6BL4 - chains A and B; structure by X-ray diffraction, 2.22 A resolution.

# Chain A (and B)
Name: Prostaglandin G/H synthase 2
Source organism: Mus musculus
Notes: EC 1.14.99.1; chain B of this document is another copy of the same molecule, construct and numbering; everything in this record applies to it too
UniProt: Q05769 (PGH2_MOUSE); the construct lacks a stretch of the UniProt sequence, so the offset changes along the chain: 33-105 = UniProt 18-90; 106-618 = UniProt 92-604
Sequence (587 residues; each row starts with the number of its first residue):
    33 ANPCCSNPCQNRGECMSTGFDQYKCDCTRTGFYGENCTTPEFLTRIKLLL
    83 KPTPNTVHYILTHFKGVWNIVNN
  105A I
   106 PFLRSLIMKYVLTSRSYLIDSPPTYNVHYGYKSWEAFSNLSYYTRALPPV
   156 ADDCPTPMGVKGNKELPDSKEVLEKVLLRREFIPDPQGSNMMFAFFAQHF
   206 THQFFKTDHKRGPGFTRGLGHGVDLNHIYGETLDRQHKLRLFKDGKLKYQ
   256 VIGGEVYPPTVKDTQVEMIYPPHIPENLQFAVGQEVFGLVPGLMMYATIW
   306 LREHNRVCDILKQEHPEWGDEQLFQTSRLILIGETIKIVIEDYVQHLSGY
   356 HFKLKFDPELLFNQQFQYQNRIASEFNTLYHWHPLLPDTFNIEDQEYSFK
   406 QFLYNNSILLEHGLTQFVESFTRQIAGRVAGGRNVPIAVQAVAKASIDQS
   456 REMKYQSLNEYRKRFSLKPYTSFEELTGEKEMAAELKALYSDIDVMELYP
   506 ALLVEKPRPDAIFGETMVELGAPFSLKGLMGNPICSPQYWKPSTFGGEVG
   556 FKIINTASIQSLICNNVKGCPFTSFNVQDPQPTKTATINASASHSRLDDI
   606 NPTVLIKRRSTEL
Not modelled in the structure: 584-618
UniProt features mapped onto this chain:
  - active site: His-207 (Proton acceptor), Tyr-385 (For cyclooxygenase activity)
  - binding site (substrate): Arg-120, Tyr-355
  - binding site (heme b): His-388
  - site: Ser-530 (Aspirin-acetylated serine), Asn-606 (Not glycosylated)
  - modified residue: Cys-540 (S-nitrosocysteine), Ser-579 (O-acetylserine)
  - glycosylation (N-linked (GlcNAc...) asparagine): Asn-68, Asn-144, Asn-410, Asn-594
Cystine bridges: Cys-36/Cys-47, Cys-37/Cys-159, Cys-41/Cys-57, Cys-59/Cys-69, Cys-569/Cys-575
Covalent attachments: N-acetylglucosamine (NAG) linked to Asn-68, Asn-144, Asn-410
Metal / ion sites: heme Fe near His-388 (its only coordinating residue here)
Residues lining bound ligands:
  - DXS (2-[1-(4-chlorobenzene-1-carbonyl)-5-methoxy-2-methyl-1H-indol-3-yl]-N-[2-({[5-(dimethylamino)naphthalen-1-yl]sulfonyl}amino)ethyl]acetamide): Val-89, His-90, Leu-93, Ile-112, Tyr-115, Val-116, Ser-119, Arg-120, Val-349, Leu-352, Ser-353, Tyr-355, Phe-381, Leu-384, Tyr-385, Trp-387, Phe-518, Met-522, Val-523, Glu-524, Gly-526, Ala-527, Ser-530, Leu-531
  - heme (HEM): Tyr-148, Ala-199, Phe-200, Ala-202, Gln-203, Thr-206, His-207, Phe-210, Lys-211, Thr-212, His-214, Leu-294, Val-295, Asn-382, Tyr-385, His-386, Trp-387, His-388, Leu-390, Leu-391, Phe-395, Leu-408, Val-444, Val-447
From the paper describing this entry:
  - post-translational modification sites: Asn-68, Asn-144, Asn-410
  - binding site for DXS: Val-89, Leu-93, Ser-119, Arg-120, Val-349, Tyr-355, Leu-384, Tyr-385, Trp-387, Phe-518, Met-522, Val-523, Glu-524, Ala-527, Ser-530
  - conformationally variable residues (side-chain flip): Arg-120
  - mutagenesis - S119A (IC50 of 0.34 mum), R120A: increased binding to DXS
  - mutagenesis - R120A (IC50 > 4 mum): decreased binding to indomethacin
  - mutagenesis - V89W, S530A (IC50 = 2.5 mum): decreased binding to DXS
  - mutagenesis - V523I, S530A (IC50 = 0.22 mum): unchanged binding to indomethacin
  - mutagenesis - V523I: unchanged binding to DXS
  - catalytic residues: Tyr-385 (citing earlier work)

# Chain A / chain B interface
Pairs across the interface (113; chain A residue first):
  Arg-44(A) with Gln-543(B)
  Glu-46(A) with Gln-543(B); Lys-546(B), salt bridge; Ser-548(B), hydrogen bond
  Met-48(A) with His-320(B); Gly-551(B); Gly-552(B)
  Ser-49(A) with His-320(B), hydrogen bond (backbone-side chain); Glu-322(B), hydrogen bond; Trp-323(B), hydrogen bond
  Thr-50(A) with Glu-322(B)
  Gly-51(A) with Glu-322(B), hydrogen bond (backbone-side chain)
  Phe-52(A) with Pro-321(B); Glu-322(B)
  Asp-58(A) with Lys-546(B); Pro-547(B); Ser-548(B), hydrogen bond (side chain-backbone)
  Thr-60(A) with Lys-546(B); Pro-547(B)
  Arg-61(A) with Phe-367(B); Pro-542(B), hydrogen bond (side chain-backbone); Trp-545(B), hydrogen bond (side chain-backbone)
  Asp-125(A) with Gln-543(B), hydrogen bond
  Pro-127(A) with Tyr-373(B); Pro-538(B), hydrophobic; Ser-541(B)
  Pro-128(A) with Tyr-544(B), hydrogen bond (backbone-side chain)
  Thr-129(A) with Tyr-544(B)
  Tyr-134(A) with Glu-326(B), hydrogen bond; Gln-330(B)
  Tyr-136(A) with Glu-326(B); Gln-327(B); Gln-330(B)
  Lys-137(A) with Leu-334(B); Gln-543(B), hydrogen bond (side chain-backbone); Tyr-544(B); Lys-546(B); Thr-549(B), hydrogen bond
  Ser-138(A) with Gln-330(B)
  Trp-139(A) with Asp-229(B); Gln-330(B); Arg-333(B); Leu-334(B); Ile-337(B), hydrophobic; Asn-537(B); Pro-538(B), hydrophobic
  Glu-140(A) with Leu-238(B); Gln-330(B)
  Phe-142(A) with Pro-538(B), hydrophobic; Tyr-544(B)
  Asp-229(A) with Trp-139(B)
  Leu-238(A) with Glu-140(B)
  His-320(A) with Met-48(B); Ser-49(B), hydrogen bond (side chain-backbone)
  Pro-321(A) with Phe-52(B)
  Glu-322(A) with Ser-49(B), hydrogen bond; Thr-50(B); Gly-51(B), hydrogen bond (side chain-backbone); Phe-52(B)
  Trp-323(A) with Ser-49(B), hydrogen bond
  Glu-326(A) with Tyr-134(B), hydrogen bond; Tyr-136(B)
  Gln-327(A) with Tyr-136(B)
  Gln-330(A) with Tyr-134(B); Tyr-136(B); Ser-138(B); Trp-139(B); Glu-140(B)
  Arg-333(A) with Trp-139(B)
  Leu-334(A) with Lys-137(B); Trp-139(B)
  Ile-337(A) with Trp-139(B), hydrophobic
  Phe-367(A) with Arg-61(B); Gln-370(B), hydrogen bond (backbone-side chain)
  Asn-368(A) with Gln-370(B)
  Gln-369(A) with Gln-370(B), hydrogen bond (backbone-side chain)
  Gln-370(A) with Phe-367(B), hydrogen bond (side chain-backbone); Asn-368(B); Gln-369(B), hydrogen bond (side chain-backbone)
  Phe-371(A) with Gln-372(B), hydrogen bond (backbone-side chain)
  Gln-372(A) with Phe-371(B), hydrogen bond (side chain-backbone); Gln-372(B); Tyr-373(B), hydrogen bond (side chain-backbone)
  Tyr-373(A) with Pro-127(B); Gln-372(B), hydrogen bond (backbone-side chain); Gln-374(B), hydrogen bond (backbone-side chain)
  Gln-374(A) with Tyr-373(B), hydrogen bond (side chain-backbone); Gln-374(B)
  Asn-537(A) with Trp-139(B)
  Pro-538(A) with Pro-127(B), hydrophobic; Trp-139(B), hydrophobic; Phe-142(B), hydrophobic
  Ser-541(A) with Pro-127(B)
  Pro-542(A) with Arg-61(B), hydrogen bond (backbone-side chain)
  Gln-543(A) with Arg-44(B); Asp-125(B), hydrogen bond; Lys-137(B), hydrogen bond (backbone-side chain)
  Tyr-544(A) with Pro-128(B), hydrogen bond (side chain-backbone); Thr-129(B); Lys-137(B); Phe-142(B)
  Trp-545(A) with Arg-61(B), hydrogen bond (backbone-side chain)
  Lys-546(A) with Glu-46(B), salt bridge; Asp-58(B); Thr-60(B); Lys-137(B)
  Pro-547(A) with Asp-58(B); Thr-60(B)
  Ser-548(A) with Glu-46(B), hydrogen bond; Asp-58(B), hydrogen bond
  Thr-549(A) with Lys-137(B), hydrogen bond
  Gly-551(A) with Met-48(B)
  Gly-552(A) with Met-48(B), hydrogen bond (backbone-side chain)
Other interface residues (no listed pair), chain A (59 interface residues in all): Leu-145, Val-228, Glu-319, Glu-364, Leu-366
Other interface residues (no listed pair), chain B (59 interface residues in all): Leu-145, Val-228, Glu-319, Glu-364, Leu-366

# Summary
The chain A/chain B interface involves 59 residues from each chain; the contacts include 37 hydrogen bonds and
2 salt bridges. Polar pairs include Glu-46(A)/Lys-546(B), Glu-46(A)/Ser-548(B) and Ser-49(A)/His-320(B). The
paper reports the catalytic residue Tyr-385(A); S119A and R120A of chain A increase binding to DXS; 5
substitutions were tested in all.
Both chains are Prostaglandin G/H synthase 2 (Mus musculus). Entry 6BL4 (Crystal Complex of Cyclooxygenase-2
with indomethacin-ethylenediamine-dansyl conjugate) was determined by X-ray diffraction, deposited together
with 6BL3.
